Entry 1W5C (X-ray diffraction, 3.20 A resolution); this record covers chains C and V of the 10 polymer chains in the assembly.

# Chain C
Molecule: Photosystem II CP43 protein
From: Thermosynechococcus elongatus
Reference sequence: Q8DIF8 (Q8DIF8); numbering as in UniProt (aligned over 1-473)
Amino-acid sequence (473 residues; numbered 1 to 473; the number before each row is that of its first residue):
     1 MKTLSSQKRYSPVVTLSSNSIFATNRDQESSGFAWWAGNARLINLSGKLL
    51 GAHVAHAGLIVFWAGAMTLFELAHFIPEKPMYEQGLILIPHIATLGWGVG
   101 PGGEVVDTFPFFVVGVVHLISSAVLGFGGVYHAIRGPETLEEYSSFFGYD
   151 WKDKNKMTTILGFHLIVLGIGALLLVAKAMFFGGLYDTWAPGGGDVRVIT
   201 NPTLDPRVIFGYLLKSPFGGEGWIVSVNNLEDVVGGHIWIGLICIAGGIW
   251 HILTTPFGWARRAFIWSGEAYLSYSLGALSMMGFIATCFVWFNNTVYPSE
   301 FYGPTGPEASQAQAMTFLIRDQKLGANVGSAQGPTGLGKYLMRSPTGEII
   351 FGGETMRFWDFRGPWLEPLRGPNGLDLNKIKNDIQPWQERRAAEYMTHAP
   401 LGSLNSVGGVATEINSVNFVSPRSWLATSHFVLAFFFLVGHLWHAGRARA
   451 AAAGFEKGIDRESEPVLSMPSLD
Not modelled in the structure: 1-20, 459-473
Ion coordination: chlorophyll a Mg (9 sites), coordinated by Asn39, His53, His56, His118, His237, His251, His430, His441, His444
Small-molecule neighbours:
  - chlorophyll a (CLA), molecule 1: Arg26, Asp27, Trp35, Gly38, Asn39, Arg41, Leu42, Lys48, Leu49, Gly51, Ala52, Ala55, His56, Leu59, Ala133
  - chlorophyll a (CLA), molecule 2: Phe33, Trp36, Ala37, Gly38, Asn39, Ala40, Ile43, Glu269, Leu272, Leu276, Phe436, Phe437, Val439, Gly440, Trp443, His444, Arg447
  - chlorophyll a (CLA), molecule 3: Asn39, Leu42, Ile43, Ala52, His53, His56, Gly268, Glu269, Tyr271, Leu272, Ser275, Leu276, Leu279
  - chlorophyll a (CLA), molecule 4: Leu50, His53, Val54, Ala57, Ser145, Ile160, Phe163, His164, Val167
  - chlorophyll a (CLA), molecule 5: Leu50, Val124, Phe127, Gly128, Tyr131, His132, Pro137, Ser145
  - chlorophyll a (CLA), molecule 6: His56, Leu59, Ile60, Phe437
  - chlorophyll a (CLA), molecule 7: Ile60, Val61, Ala64, Ile92, His118
  - chlorophyll a (CLA), molecule 8: Trp63, His91, Leu279, Ser280, Met282, Gly283, Ala286, Val290, Tyr297, Leu426, His430, Leu433, Ala434, Phe437
  - chlorophyll a (CLA), molecule 9: Trp63, Met67, Phe70, His74, Gly85, Ile87, Asn405, Phe419, Trp425, Leu426, Ser429, His430
  - chlorophyll a (CLA), molecule 10: Thr94, Leu95, Leu168, Gly171, Ala172, Leu175, Val233, His237, Ile240, Phe289, Val296, Tyr297
  - chlorophyll a (CLA), molecule 11: Lys154, Met157, Thr158, Ile160, Leu161, His164, Leu168, Ile240, Ile243, Cys244, Pro256, Phe264, Trp266, Tyr271, Tyr274, Ser275, Ala278, Leu279, Met282
  - chlorophyll a (CLA), molecule 12: Leu161, Ile243, Cys244, Gly247, Trp250, His251, Pro256, Phe257, Trp259, Ala260, Phe264
  - chlorophyll a (CLA), molecule 13: Ala263, Phe264, Ile265, Ser273, Tyr274, Gly277, Ala278, Leu438, His441, Leu442, Ala445, Arg449

# Chain V
Molecule: Cytochrome C-550
From: Thermosynechococcus elongatus
Reference sequence: P56150 (C550_SYNEL); residues -25 to 137 here correspond to UniProt positions 1-163 (UniProt number = residue number + 26)
Amino-acid sequence (163 residues; each row starts with the number of its first residue; numbers below 1 keep their minus sign (Met-25 is residue -25)):
   -25 MLKKCVWLAVALCLCLWQFTMGTALAAELTPEVLTVPLNSEGKTITLTEK
    25 QYLEGKRLFQYACASCHVGGITKTNPSLDLRTETLALATPPRDNIEGLVD
    75 YMKNPTTYDGEQEIAEVHPSLRSADIFPKMRNLTEKDLVAIAGHILVEPK
   125 ILGDKWGGGKVYY
Not modelled in the structure: -25 to 1
Covalent attachments: heme c (HEC) linked to Cys37
Ion coordination: heme c Fe: His41, His92
Small-molecule neighbours: heme c (HEC): Ala36, Ser39, Cys40, His41, Thr46, Thr48, Leu52, Asp53, Leu54, Thr58, Leu59, Ala62, Arg66, Leu72, Tyr75, Met76, Thr80, Thr81, Tyr82, Ile88, Val91, His92, Pro93, Phe101, Met104, Ile115, Ile119

# How chain C and chain V interact
Residue-residue contacts (17; chain C residue first):
  Glu78(C) - Pro102(V)
  Glu78(C) - Arg105(V)  salt bridge
  Lys79(C) - Tyr35(V)
  Lys79(C) - Lys103(V)
  Glu83(C) - Lys103(V)  salt bridge
  Phe317(C) - Lys47(V)
  Phe317(C) - Thr48(V)
  Arg320(C) - Thr48(V)
  Arg320(C) - Asn49(V)  hydrogen bond
  Pro386(C) - Glu90(V)
  Glu389(C) - Val91(V)
  Arg390(C) - Glu90(V)  salt bridge
  Arg390(C) - Ile100(V)
  Arg390(C) - Phe101(V)
  Thr397(C) - Ser39(V)
  Glu413(C) - Tyr136(V)
  Ser416(C) - Gln34(V)
Interface residues without a listed pair, chain C (13 interface residues in all): Pro80, Ala393
Interface residues without a listed pair, chain V (15 interface residues in all): Pro50

# Summary
The interface between chain C and chain V involves 13 residues on one side and 15 on the other, with 1
hydrogen bond and 3 salt bridges. Polar contacts include Glu78(C)-Arg105(V), Glu83(C)-Lys103(V) and
Arg390(C)-Glu90(V). Ligands of chain C: 13 copies of chlorophyll a.
Chain C is Photosystem II CP43 protein and chain V is Cytochrome C-550, both from Thermosynechococcus
elongatus; the structure, Photosystem II from Thermosynechococcus elongatus, was determined by X-ray
diffraction.
